6NI2 - chains B and H of the 5 polymer chains in the assembly; structure by electron microscopy, 4.00 A resolution.

[Chain B]
Name: Beta-arrestin-1
Source organism: Bos taurus
UniProt: P17870 (ARRB1_BOVIN); residue numbers follow UniProt; this construct covers 1-393
Sequence (393 residues; each row starts with the number of its first residue):
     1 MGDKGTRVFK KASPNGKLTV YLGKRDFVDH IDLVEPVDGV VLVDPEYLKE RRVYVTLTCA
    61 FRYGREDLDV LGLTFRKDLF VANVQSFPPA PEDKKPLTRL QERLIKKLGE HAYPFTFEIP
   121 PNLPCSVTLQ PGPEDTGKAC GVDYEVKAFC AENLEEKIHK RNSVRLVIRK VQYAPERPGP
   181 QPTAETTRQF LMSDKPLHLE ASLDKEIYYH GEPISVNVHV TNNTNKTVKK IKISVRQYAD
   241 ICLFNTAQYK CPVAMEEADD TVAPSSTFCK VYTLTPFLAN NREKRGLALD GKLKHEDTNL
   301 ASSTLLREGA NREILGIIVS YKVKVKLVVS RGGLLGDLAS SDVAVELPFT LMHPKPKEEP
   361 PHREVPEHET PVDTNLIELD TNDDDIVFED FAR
Disordered / not traced: 1-5, 309-311, 362-393
UniProt features mapped onto this chain:
  - motif: D385 to R393 ([DE]-X(1,2)-F-X-X-[FL]-X-X-X-R motif)
  - binding site (1D-myo-inositol hexakisphosphate): K250, M255, K324, K326
  - modified residue: Y47 (Phosphotyrosine)
  - mutagenesis: K157 (K157Q: Impairs InsP6-binding and oligomerization; when associated with Q-160 and Q-161), K160 (K160Q: Impairs InsP6-binding and oligomerization; when associated with Q-157 and Q-161), R161 (R161Q: Impairs InsP6-binding and oligomerization; when associated with Q-157 and Q-160), K232 (K232Q: Impairs InsP6-binding and oligomerization; when associated with Q-236, Q-250, Q-324 and Q-326), R236 (R236Q: Impairs InsP6-binding and oligomerization; when associated with Q-232, Q-250, Q-324 and Q-326), K250 (K250Q: Impairs InsP6-binding and oligomerization; when associated with Q-232, Q-236, Q-324 and Q-326), K324 (K324Q: Impairs InsP6-binding and oligomerization; when associated with Q-232, Q-236, Q-250 and Q-326), K326 (K326Q: Impairs InsP6-binding and oligomerization; when associated with Q-232, Q-236, Q-250 and Q-324), F391 (F391A: Abolishes interaction with AP2B1; no effect on interaction with CLTC)

[Chain H]
Name: Fab30 Heavy Chain
Sequence (237 residues; numbered 1 to 237; the number before each row is that of its first residue):
     1 EISEVQLVES GGGLVQPGGS LRLSCAASGF NVYSSSIHWV RQAPGKGLEW VASISSYYGY
    61 TYYADSVKGR FTISADTSKN TAYLQMNSLR AEDTAVYYCA RSRQFWYSGL DYWGQGTLVT
   121 VSSASTKGPS VFPLAPSSKS TSGGTAALGC LVKDYFPEPV TVSWNSGALT SGVHTFPAVL
   181 QSSGLYSLSS VVTVPSSSLG TQTYICNVNH KPSNTKVDKK VEPKSCDKTH HHHHHHH
Disordered / not traced: 1-4, 122-237
Disulfides: C25-C99

[Interface between chain B and chain H]
Pairs across the interface - 22 pairs, chain B then chain H:
  H210(B) - F105(H)
  G211(B) - Y33(H)
  G211(B) - S34(H)
  P213(B) - N31(H)
  T275(B) - Y33(H)
  P276(B) - Y57(H)
  F277(B) - Y33(H)  hydrophobic
  F277(B) - Y57(H)  hydrophobic
  L278(B) - Y57(H)  hydrogen bond (backbone-backbone)
  L278(B) - Y58(H)  hydrophobic
  A279(B) - S56(H)
  A279(B) - Y57(H)  hydrogen bond (backbone-backbone)
  A279(B) - Y58(H)
  A279(B) - G59(H)
  R282(B) - Y58(H)
  R282(B) - Y60(H)  hydrogen bond
  D297(B) - Y60(H)
  N299(B) - Y58(H)
  N299(B) - F105(H)
  L300(B) - Y57(H)
  H353(B) - W106(H)
  P354(B) - R103(H)
Other interface residues (no listed pair), chain B (16 interface residues in all): T298, P361

[In short]
The interface between chain B and chain H involves 16 residues on one side and 11 on the other, with 3
hydrogen bonds. Among the polar pairs are R282(B)-Y60(H), L278(B)-Y57(H) and A279(B)-Y57(H).
Here chain B is Beta-arrestin-1 (Bos taurus) and chain H is Fab30 Heavy Chain. Entry 6NI2 (Stabilized
beta-arrestin 1-V2T subcomplex of a GPCR-G protein-beta-arrestin mega-complex) was determined by electron
microscopy.
